Entry 8G3D (electron microscopy, 3.70 A resolution); this record covers chains 1V and LJ of the 431 polymer chains in the assembly.

== Chain 1V ==
Molecule: DNA polymerase delta C4-type zinc-finger protein
From: Tetrahymena thermophila
UniProtKB: I7M279 (I7M279_TETTS); residues 1-269 here = UniProt positions 1-269
Chain sequence (269 residues; row label = number of the first residue in the row):
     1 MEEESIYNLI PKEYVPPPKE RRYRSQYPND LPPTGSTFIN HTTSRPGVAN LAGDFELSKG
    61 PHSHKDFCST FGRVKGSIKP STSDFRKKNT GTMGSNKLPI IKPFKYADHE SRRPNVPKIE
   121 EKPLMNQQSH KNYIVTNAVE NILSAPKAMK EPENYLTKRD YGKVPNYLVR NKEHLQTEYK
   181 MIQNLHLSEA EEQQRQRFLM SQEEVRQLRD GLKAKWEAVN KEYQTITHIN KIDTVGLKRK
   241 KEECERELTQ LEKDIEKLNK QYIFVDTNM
Unresolved in the structure: 75-80

== Chain LJ ==
Molecule: Tubulin beta chain
From: Tetrahymena thermophila
UniProtKB: P41352 (TBB_TETTH); residue numbers follow UniProt; this construct covers 1-443
Chain sequence (443 residues; each row starts with the number of its first residue):
     1 MREIVHIQGG QCGNQIGAKF WEVISDEHGI DPTGTYHGDS DLQLERINVY YNEATGGRYV
    61 PRAILMDLEP GTMDSVRAGP FGQLFRPDNF VFGQTGAGNN WAKGHYTEGA ELIDSVLDVV
   121 RKEAEGCDCL QGFQITHSLG GGTGSGMGTL LISKVREEYP DRIMETFSVV PSPKVSDTVV
   181 EPYNATLSVH QLVENADECM VIDNEALYDI CFRTLKLTTP TYGDLNHLVS AAMSGVTCCL
   241 RFPGQLNSDL RKLAVNLIPF PRLHFFMIGF APLTSRGSQQ YRALTVPELT QQMFDAKNMM
   301 CAADPRHGRY LTASALFRGR MSTKEVDEQM LNVQNKNSSY FVEWIPNNIK SSICDIPPKG
   361 LKMAVTFVGN STAIQEMFKR VAEQFTAMFR RKAFLHWYTG EGMDEMEFTE AESNMNDLVS
   421 EYQQYQDATA EEEGEFEEEE GEN
Unresolved in the structure: 431-443
UniProt features mapped onto this chain:
  - binding site (GTP): Gln11, Glu69, Ser138, Gly142, Thr143, Gly144, Asn204, Asn226
  - binding site (Mg(2+)): Glu69

== How chain 1V and chain LJ interact ==
Residue-residue contacts (49; chain 1V residue first):
  His41(1V) with Glu125(LJ); Cys127(LJ)
  Thr42(1V) with Cys127(LJ); Asp128(LJ), hydrogen bond (backbone-backbone)
  Pro61(1V) with Asp161(LJ)
  His62(1V) with Asp161(LJ), salt bridge; Arg162(LJ), hydrogen bond
  Ser69(1V) with Arg121(LJ), hydrogen bond (backbone-side chain); Glu125(LJ)
  Thr70(1V) with Arg121(LJ)
  Arg73(1V) with Leu117(LJ); Asp118(LJ); Arg121(LJ)
  Ser81(1V) with Tyr106(LJ)
  Thr82(1V) with Tyr106(LJ); Glu401(LJ); Gly402(LJ); Met403(LJ)
  Phe85(1V) with Glu407(LJ)
  Arg86(1V) with Glu157(LJ), salt bridge; His190(LJ), hydrogen bond (backbone-side chain); Glu194(LJ); Asn195(LJ)
  Lys87(1V) with His190(LJ); Glu410(LJ)
  Lys88(1V) with Glu194(LJ); Glu410(LJ); Ser413(LJ), hydrogen bond; Asn414(LJ); Asp417(LJ), salt bridge
  Asn89(1V) with Glu194(LJ)
  Gly91(1V) with Glu194(LJ)
  Thr92(1V) with Arg156(LJ), hydrogen bond; Glu194(LJ), hydrogen bond (backbone-backbone)
  Met93(1V) with Val193(LJ); Glu194(LJ), hydrogen bond (backbone-backbone); Ala196(LJ); Asp197(LJ); Pro261(LJ); Arg262(LJ); His264(LJ)
  Gly94(1V) with Pro261(LJ); Arg262(LJ)
  Ser95(1V) with Arg262(LJ)
  Asn96(1V) with Phe260(LJ); Pro261(LJ); Arg262(LJ), hydrogen bond (side chain-backbone); Leu263(LJ); Glu421(LJ)
Interface residues without a listed pair, chain 1V (24 interface residues in all): Phe71, Gly72, Asp84, Thr90
Interface residues without a listed pair, chain LJ (35 interface residues in all): Gly126, Cys129, Gln191, Asp404

== In short ==
Chain 1V and chain LJ form an interface of 24 and 35 residues respectively, with 9 hydrogen bonds and 3 salt
bridges. Polar pairs include His62(1V)-Asp161(LJ), Arg86(1V)-Glu157(LJ) and Lys88(1V)-Asp417(LJ). From
UniProt: 8 GTP-binding residues and Mg2+-binding residue Glu69(LJ) on chain LJ.
Here chain 1V is DNA polymerase delta C4-type zinc-finger protein and chain LJ is Tubulin beta chain, both
from Tetrahymena thermophila. Entry 8G3D (48-nm doublet microtubule from Tetrahymena thermophila strain K40R)
was determined by electron microscopy together with 8G2Z from the same study.
